PDB entry 8RD4 | electron microscopy, 3.58 A resolution | chains D and X of the 6 polymer chains in the assembly

== Chain D ==
Protein: Telomeric repeat-binding factor 2-interacting protein 1
Source organism: Homo sapiens
UniProt: Q9NYB0 (TE2IP_HUMAN); residues 1-399 here = UniProt positions 1-399
Amino-acid sequence (399 residues; numbered 1 to 399; the number before each row is that of its first residue):
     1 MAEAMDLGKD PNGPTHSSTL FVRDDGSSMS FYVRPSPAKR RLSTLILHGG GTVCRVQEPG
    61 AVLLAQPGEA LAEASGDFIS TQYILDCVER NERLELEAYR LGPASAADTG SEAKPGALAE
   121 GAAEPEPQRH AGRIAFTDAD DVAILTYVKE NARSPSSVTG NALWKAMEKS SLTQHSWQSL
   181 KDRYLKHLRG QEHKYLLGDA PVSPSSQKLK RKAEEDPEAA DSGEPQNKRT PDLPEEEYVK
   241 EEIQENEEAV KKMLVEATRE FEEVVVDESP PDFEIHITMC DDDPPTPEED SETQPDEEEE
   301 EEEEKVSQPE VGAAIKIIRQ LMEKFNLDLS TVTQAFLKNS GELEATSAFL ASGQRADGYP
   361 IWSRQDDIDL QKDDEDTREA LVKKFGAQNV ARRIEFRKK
Not modelled in the structure: 1-10, 104-131, 197-399
UniProt features mapped onto this chain:
  - motif: Lys383 to Lys399 (Nuclear localization signal)
  - modified residue: Ala2 (N-acetylalanine), Ser36 (Phosphoserine), Ser43 (Phosphoserine), Ser154 (Phosphoserine), Ser156 (Phosphoserine), Ser203 (Phosphoserine), Ser206 (Phosphoserine)
  - cross-link (Glycyl lysine isopeptide (Lys-Gly)): Lys114 (interchain with G-Cter in SUMO2), Lys194 (interchain with G-Cter in SUMO2), Lys208 (interchain with G-Cter in SUMO2), Lys212 (interchain with G-Cter in SUMO2), Lys240 (interchain with G-Cter in SUMO2), Lys372 (interchain with G-Cter in SUMO2)
From the paper describing this entry:
  - binding site for the 100-nt DNA strand (chain X): Arg133
  - mutagenesis - R133E: abolished binding to DNA-PK
  - mutagenesis - K39D/R40E/R55E: abolished binding to KU

== Chain X ==
Molecule: 100-nt DNA strand
Sequence (100 nucleotides; each row starts with the number of its first residue; numbers below 1 keep their minus sign (DC-40 is residue -40)):
   -40 CGTCTATATT CTATTGTCTC TTAGGGTTAG GGTTAGGGTT AGGGTTAGGG TTAGGGTTAG
    20 GGTTAGGGTT AACATCAGTC TCACATAGAT TAGCTCACGC
Not modelled in the structure: -40 to 18

== How chain D and chain X interact ==
Pairs across the interface - 18 pairs, chain D then chain X:
  Gly132(D) with DA30(X), phosphate contact; DA31(X), phosphate contact
  Arg133(D) with DT28(X), base contact; DT29(X), hydrogen bond to the base; DA30(X), hydrogen bond to the sugar
  Pro155(D) with DT23(X), phosphate contact
  Ser156(D) with DT22(X), phosphate contact; DT23(X), phosphate contact
  Val158(D) with DT23(X), phosphate contact
  Thr159(D) with DT22(X), sugar contact; DT23(X), hydrogen bond to the phosphate; DA24(X), phosphate contact
  Gly160(D) with DT22(X), sugar contact; DT23(X), base contact
  Asn161(D) with DT22(X), hydrogen bond to the phosphate
  Ala162(D) with DT22(X), phosphate contact
  Leu163(D) with DT22(X), phosphate contact
  Asp182(D) with DG26(X), base contact
Also at the interface, not in a pair above, chain D (13 interface residues in all): Ile134, Lys165
Also at the interface, not in a pair above, chain X (10 interface residues in all): DG21, DG27

== Summary ==
13 residues of chain D and 10 residues of chain X are in contact; the contacts include 4 hydrogen bonds. Among
the polar pairs are Arg133(D)-DT29(X), Arg133(D)-DA30(X) and Thr159(D)-DT23(X). The paper reports a binding
site for the 100-nt DNA strand (chain X) at Arg133(D); R133E of chain D abolishes binding to DNA-PK.
Here chain D is Telomeric repeat-binding factor 2-interacting protein 1 (Homo sapiens) and chain X is a 100-nt
DNA strand. Entry 8RD4 (Telomeric RAP1:DNA-PK complex) was determined by electron microscopy.
